PDB entry 8B3P | electron microscopy, 2.81 A resolution | chains WWW and ggg of the 55 polymer chains in the assembly

Chain WWW (and ggg):
Name: Capsid protein G8P
Source organism: Enterobacteria phage f1
Notes: chain ggg of this document is another copy of the same molecule, construct and numbering; everything in this record applies to it too
Reference sequence: P69540 (CAPSD_BPF1); residues 1-50 here correspond to UniProt positions 24-73 (UniProt number = residue number + 23)
Sequence (50 residues; row label = number of the first residue in the row):
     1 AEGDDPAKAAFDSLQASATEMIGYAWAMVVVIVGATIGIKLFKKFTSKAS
Not modelled in the structure: 1-4
Construct notes: engineered mutation Met21 (Tyr44 in P69540)
From the paper describing this entry:
  - mutagenesis - Y21M: increased stability (citing earlier work)

Interface between chain WWW and chain ggg:
Pairs across the interface - 13 pairs, chain WWW then chain ggg:
  Trp26(WWW) - Pro6(ggg)
  Trp26(WWW) - Ala7(ggg)  hydrophobic
  Val30(WWW) - Ala10(ggg)  hydrophobic
  Ile37(WWW) - Leu14(ggg)  hydrophobic
  Gly38(WWW) - Met21(ggg)
  Leu41(WWW) - Ala18(ggg)  hydrophobic
  Leu41(WWW) - Met21(ggg)  hydrophobic
  Phe42(WWW) - Met21(ggg)
  Phe45(WWW) - Ile22(ggg)  hydrophobic
  Ala49(WWW) - Ala25(ggg)
  Ala49(WWW) - Met28(ggg)  hydrophobic
  Ala49(WWW) - Val29(ggg)  hydrophobic
  Ala49(WWW) - Ile32(ggg)
Other interface residues (no listed pair), chain WWW (10 interface residues in all): Gly34, Ser50

In short:
10 residues of chain WWW and 11 residues of chain ggg are in contact. The paper reports that Y21M of chain WWW
increases stability.
Both chains are Capsid protein G8P (Enterobacteria phage f1). Entry 8B3P (CryoEM structure of the round tip
(proteins pVII/pVIII/pIX) from the f1 filamentous bacteriophage) was determined by electron microscopy,
deposited together with 8B3O and 8B3Q.
